8OLC - chains G and A of the 28 polymer chains in the assembly; structure by electron microscopy, 3.48 A resolution.

Chain G:
Name: Intermediate capsid protein VP6
Reference sequence: A2T3S6 (A2T3S6_9VIRU); residue numbers follow UniProt; this construct covers 1-397
Chain sequence (397 residues; row label = number of the first residue in the row):
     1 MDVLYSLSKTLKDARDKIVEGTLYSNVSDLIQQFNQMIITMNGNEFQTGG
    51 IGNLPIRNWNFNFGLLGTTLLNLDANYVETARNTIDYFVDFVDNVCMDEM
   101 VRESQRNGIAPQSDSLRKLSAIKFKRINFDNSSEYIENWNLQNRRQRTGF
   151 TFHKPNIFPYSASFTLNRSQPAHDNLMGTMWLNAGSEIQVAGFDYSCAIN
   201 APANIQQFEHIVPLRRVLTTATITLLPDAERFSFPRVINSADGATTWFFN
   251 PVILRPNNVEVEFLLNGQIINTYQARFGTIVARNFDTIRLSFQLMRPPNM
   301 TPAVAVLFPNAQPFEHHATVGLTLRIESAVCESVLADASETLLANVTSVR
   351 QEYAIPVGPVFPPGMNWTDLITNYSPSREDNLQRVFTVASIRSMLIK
Metal / ion sites: Zn2+: His153 (shared with 1 residue of chain F; 1 residue of chain H)

Chain A:
Name: Inner capsid protein VP2
Reference sequence: A2T3R1 (A2T3R1_9VIRU); residue numbers follow UniProt; this construct covers 1-882
Chain sequence (882 residues; row label = number of the first residue in the row):
     1 MAYRKRGARRETNLKQDERMQEKEDSKNINNDSPKSQLSEKVLSKKEEII
    51 TDNQEEVKISDEVKKSNKEESKQLLEVLKTKEEHQKEVQYEILQKTIPTF
   101 EPKESILKKLEDIKPEQAKKQTKLFRIFEPKQLPIYRANGERELRNRWYW
   151 KLKRDTLPDGDYDVREYFLNLYDQVLMEMPDYLLLKDMAVENKNSRDAGK
   201 VVDSETAAICDAIFQDEETEGAVRRFIAEMRQRVQADRNVVNYPSILHPI
   251 DHAFNEYFLQHQLVEPLNNDIIFNYIPERIRNDVNYILNMDRNLPSTARY
   301 IRPNLLQDRLNLHDNFESLWDTITTSNYILARSVVPDLKELVSTEAQIQK
   351 MSQDLQLEALTIQSETQFLTGINSQAANDCFKTLIAAMLSQRTMSLDFVT
   401 TNYMSLISGMWLLTVIPNDMFIRESLVACQLAIINTIVYPAFGMQRMHYR
   451 NGDPQTPFQIAEQQIQNFQVANWLHFVNYNQFRQVVIDGVLNQVLNDNIR
   501 NGHVVNQLMEALMQLSRQQFPTMPVDYKRSIQRGILLLSNRLGQLVDLTR
   551 LLSYNYETLMACITMNMQHVQTLTTEKLQLTSVTSLCMLIGNATVIPSPQ
   601 TLFHYYNVNVNFHSNYNERINDAVAIITAANRLNLYQKKMKSIVEDFLKR
   651 LQIFDVARVPDDQMYRLRDRLRLLPVEIRRLDIFNLIAMNMEQIERASDK
   701 IAQGVIIAYRDMQLERDEMYGYVNIARNLDGFQQINLEELMRSGDYAQIT
   751 NMLLNNQPVALVGALPFITDSSVISLIAKLDATVFAQIVKLRKVDTLKPI
   801 LYKINSDSNDFYLVANYDWIPTSTTKVYKQVPQQFDFRASMHMLTSNLTF
   851 TVYSDLLAFVSADTVEPINAVAFDNMRIMNEL
Not modelled in the structure: 1-103

How chain G and chain A interact:
Pairs across the interface (11; chain G residue first):
  Tyr24(G) - His475(A)
  Tyr24(G) - Tyr479(A)  hydrophobic
  Thr68(G) - His475(A)
  Thr68(G) - Tyr479(A)
  Thr69(G) - His475(A)  hydrogen bond (backbone-side chain)
  Thr69(G) - Phe476(A)
  Thr69(G) - Tyr479(A)
  Leu70(G) - His475(A)  hydrogen bond (backbone-side chain)
  Leu71(G) - Ala471(A)
  Leu71(G) - Asn472(A)
  Asn72(G) - Phe468(A)

Summary:
Chain G and chain A each contribute 6 residues to their interface; the contacts include 2 hydrogen bonds.
Among the polar pairs are Thr69(G)-His475(A) and Leu70(G)-His475(A).
Here chain G is Intermediate capsid protein VP6 and chain A is Inner capsid protein VP2. Entry 8OLC (SA11
Rotavirus Trypsinized Triple Layered Particle) was determined by electron microscopy, deposited together with
8OLB, 8OLE and 8QTZ.
